3LP0 - chains A and B; structure by X-ray diffraction, 2.79 A resolution.

== Chain A ==
Molecule: Reverse transcriptase/ribonuclease H
From: Human immunodeficiency virus type 1
Notes: EC 2.7.7.49, 2.7.7.7, 3.1.26.4
UniProtKB: P04585 (POL_HV1H2); residues 1-560 here correspond to UniProt positions 588-1147 (UniProt number = residue number + 587)
Amino-acid sequence (563 residues; row label = number of the first residue in the row; numbers below 1 keep their minus sign (Met-2 is residue -2)):
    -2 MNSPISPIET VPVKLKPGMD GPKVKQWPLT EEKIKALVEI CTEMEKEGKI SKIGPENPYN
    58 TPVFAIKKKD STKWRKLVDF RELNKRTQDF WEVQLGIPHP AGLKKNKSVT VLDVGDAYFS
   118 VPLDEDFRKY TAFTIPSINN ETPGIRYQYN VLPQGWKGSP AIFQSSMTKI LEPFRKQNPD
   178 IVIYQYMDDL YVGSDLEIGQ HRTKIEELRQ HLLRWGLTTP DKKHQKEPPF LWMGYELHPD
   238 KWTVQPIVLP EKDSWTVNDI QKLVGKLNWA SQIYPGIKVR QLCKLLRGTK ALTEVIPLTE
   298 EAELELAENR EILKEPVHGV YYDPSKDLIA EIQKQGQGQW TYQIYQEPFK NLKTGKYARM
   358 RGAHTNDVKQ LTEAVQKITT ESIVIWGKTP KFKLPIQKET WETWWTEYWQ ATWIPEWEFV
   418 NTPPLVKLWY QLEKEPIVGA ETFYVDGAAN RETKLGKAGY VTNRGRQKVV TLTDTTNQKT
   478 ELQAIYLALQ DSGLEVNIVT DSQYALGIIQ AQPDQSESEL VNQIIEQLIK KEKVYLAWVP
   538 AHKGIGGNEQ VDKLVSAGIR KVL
Not modelled in the structure: -2 to -1, 65-67, 558-560
Construct notes: expression tag (-2 to 0)
UniProt features mapped onto this chain:
  - region: Phe227 to His235 (RT 'primer grip')
  - motif: Trp398 to Trp414 (Tryptophan repeat motif)
  - binding site (Mg(2+)): Asp110, Asp185, Asp186, Asp443, Glu478, Asp498, Asp549
  - site: Trp401 (Essential for RT p66/p51 heterodimerization), Trp414 (Essential for RT p66/p51 heterodimerization), Phe440, Tyr441 (Cleavage), Leu560 (Cleavage)
Ion coordination: Mn2+ site 1: Asp443, Asp549 (together with LP7); Mn2+ site 2: Asp443, Glu478, Asp498 (together with LP7)
Small-molecule neighbours:
  - LP7 (ethyl 1,4-dihydroxy-2-oxo-1,2-dihydro-1,8-naphthyridine-3-carboxylate): Asp443, Gly444, Glu478, Asp498, Ala538, His539, Asp549
  - non-nucleoside rt inhibitor nevirapine (NVP; 11-cyclopropyl-5,11-dihydro-4-methyl-6H-dipyrido[3,2-b:2',3'-e][1,4]diazepin-6-one): Pro95, Leu100, Lys101, Asn103, Val106, Val179, Ile180, Tyr181, Tyr188, Val189, Gly190, Phe227, Trp229, Leu234, His235, Pro236, Tyr318
Reported in the primary citation:
  - Mn2+ coordination: Asp443, Glu478, Asp498, Asp549
  - catalytic residues: Asp443, Glu478, Asp498, Asp549
  - binding site for LP7: Gly444, Ala538, His539
  - conformationally variable residues (order/disorder transition): His539, Asp549

== Chain B ==
Molecule: p51 RT
From: Human immunodeficiency virus type 1
Notes: EC 2.7.7.49, 2.7.7.7
UniProtKB: P04585 (POL_HV1H2); residues 1-440 here correspond to UniProt positions 588-1027 (UniProt number = residue number + 587)
Amino-acid sequence (443 residues; each row starts with the number of its first residue; numbers below 1 keep their minus sign (Met-2 is residue -2)):
    -2 MNSPISPIET VPVKLKPGMD GPKVKQWPLT EEKIKALVEI CTEMEKEGKI SKIGPENPYN
    58 TPVFAIKKKD STKWRKLVDF RELNKRTQDF WEVQLGIPHP AGLKKNKSVT VLDVGDAYFS
   118 VPLDEDFRKY TAFTIPSINN ETPGIRYQYN VLPQGWKGSP AIFQSSMTKI LEPFRKQNPD
   178 IVIYQYMDDL YVGSDLEIGQ HRTKIEELRQ HLLRWGLTTP DKKHQKEPPF LWMGYELHPD
   238 KWTVQPIVLP EKDSWTVNDI QKLVGKLNWA SQIYPGIKVR QLCKLLRGTK ALTEVIPLTE
   298 EAELELAENR EILKEPVHGV YYDPSKDLIA EIQKQGQGQW TYQIYQEPFK NLKTGKYARM
   358 RGAHTNDVKQ LTEAVQKITT ESIVIWGKTP KFKLPIQKET WETWWTEYWQ ATWIPEWEFV
   418 NTPPLVKLWY QLEKEPIVGA ETF
Not modelled in the structure: -2 to 5, 65-68, 216-230, 357-360, 429-440
Construct notes: expression tag (-2 to 0)
UniProt features mapped onto this chain:
  - region: Phe227 to His235 (RT 'primer grip')
  - motif: Trp398 to Trp414 (Tryptophan repeat motif)
  - binding site (Mg(2+)): Asp110, Asp185, Asp186
  - site: Trp401 (Essential for RT p66/p51 heterodimerization), Trp414 (Essential for RT p66/p51 heterodimerization), Phe440 (Cleavage)

== Interface between chain A and chain B ==
Residue-residue contacts (102):
  Val8(A) - Glu53(B)
  Pro9(A) - Glu53(B)
  Gln85(A) - Glu53(B)  hydrogen bond (side chain-backbone)
  Asp86(A) - Lys20(B)  salt bridge
  Asp86(A) - Pro55(B)
  Phe87(A) - Pro52(B)
  Phe87(A) - Pro55(B)
  Trp88(A) - Pro52(B)  hydrogen bond (backbone-backbone)
  Trp88(A) - Asn54(B)
  Trp88(A) - Pro55(B)
  Trp88(A) - Asn57(B)
  Trp88(A) - Thr131(B)
  Trp88(A) - Arg143(B)
  Gln91(A) - Asn137(B)
  Gln91(A) - Pro140(B)
  Gly93(A) - Asn137(B)  hydrogen bond (backbone-side chain)
  Ile94(A) - Asn137(B)
  Pro95(A) - Asn136(B)
  Pro95(A) - Asn137(B)
  His96(A) - Asn136(B)  hydrogen bond (backbone-side chain)
  Gly99(A) - Asn136(B)
  Leu100(A) - Asn136(B)
  Ala158(A) - Pro52(B)
  Gln161(A) - Pro140(B)
  Ser162(A) - Pro52(B)
  Thr165(A) - Pro140(B)
  Tyr181(A) - Asn137(B)
  Tyr181(A) - Glu138(B)
  Gln182(A) - Pro140(B)
  Arg358(A) - Gln394(B)
  Arg358(A) - Glu396(B)  salt bridge
  Glu370(A) - Gln394(B)
  Gln373(A) - Thr397(B)
  Gln373(A) - Trp401(B)  hydrogen bond
  Ile380(A) - Leu26(B)
  Ile380(A) - Thr27(B)
  Val381(A) - Pro25(B)  hydrophobic
  Val381(A) - Ile135(B)
  Val381(A) - Asn136(B)  hydrogen bond (backbone-backbone)
  Ile382(A) - Ile135(B)
  Ile382(A) - Asn136(B)
  Trp383(A) - Ile135(B)
  Gly384(A) - Thr27(B)
  Gly384(A) - Glu28(B)  hydrogen bond (backbone-backbone)
  Gly384(A) - Ile135(B)
  Trp402(A) - Lys331(B)  hydrogen bond (backbone-side chain)
  Trp402(A) - Asp364(B)  hydrogen bond
  Thr403(A) - Lys331(B)
  Glu404(A) - Lys424(B)
  Tyr405(A) - Lys331(B)  hydrogen bond (backbone-side chain)
  Trp406(A) - Lys331(B)
  Trp406(A) - Val417(B)
  Trp406(A) - Asn418(B)
  Trp406(A) - Thr419(B)
  Gln407(A) - Lys331(B)  hydrogen bond (backbone-side chain)
  Gln407(A) - Pro392(B)
  Gln407(A) - Asn418(B)
  Ala408(A) - Trp337(B)  hydrophobic
  Ala408(A) - Asp364(B)
  Ala408(A) - Pro392(B)  hydrogen bond (backbone-backbone)
  Ala408(A) - Ile393(B)
  Thr409(A) - Asp364(B)  hydrogen bond (backbone-side chain)
  Trp410(A) - Asn363(B)
  Trp410(A) - Val365(B)  hydrophobic
  Trp410(A) - Trp401(B)
  Pro412(A) - Trp401(B)
  Pro433(A) - Asn255(B)
  Pro433(A) - Leu289(B)  hydrophobic
  Pro433(A) - Thr290(B)
  Val435(A) - Thr290(B)
  Thr439(A) - Ala288(B)
  Thr439(A) - Leu289(B)  hydrogen bond (side chain-backbone)
  Tyr441(A) - Gln258(B)  hydrogen bond
  Tyr441(A) - Lys287(B)  hydrogen bond (side chain-backbone)
  Thr459(A) - Thr286(B)  hydrogen bond (backbone-side chain)
  Asn460(A) - Thr286(B)  hydrogen bond (backbone-side chain)
  Asn460(A) - Lys287(B)
  Asn460(A) - Ala288(B)
  Asn494(A) - Leu289(B)
  Gln500(A) - Leu422(B)
  Gln500(A) - Trp426(B)
  Leu503(A) - Leu422(B)  hydrophobic
  Gly504(A) - Pro421(B)
  Gln507(A) - Pro421(B)
  Tyr532(A) - Asn255(B)  hydrogen bond
  Tyr532(A) - Leu289(B)  hydrophobic
  Trp535(A) - Leu422(B)  hydrophobic
  Val536(A) - Gln258(B)
  Pro537(A) - Asn265(B)
  Lys540(A) - Asn265(B)
  Lys540(A) - Val276(B)
  Lys540(A) - Cys280(B)  hydrogen bond (backbone-side chain)
  Gly541(A) - Cys280(B)
  Gly541(A) - Leu283(B)
  Ile542(A) - Gln258(B)
  Ile542(A) - Leu283(B)
  Gly543(A) - Leu283(B)  hydrogen bond (backbone-backbone)
  Gly543(A) - Gly285(B)
  Gly544(A) - Gly285(B)
  Gly544(A) - Thr286(B)
  Gln547(A) - Gly285(B)
  Gln547(A) - Thr286(B)  hydrogen bond (side chain-backbone)
Also at the interface, not in a pair above, chain A (69 interface residues in all): Leu92, Ile159, Ile180, Arg356, Thr376, Thr377, Ile434, Gly436, Val458, Val496, Ala534
Also at the interface, not in a pair above, chain B (57 interface residues in all): Lys22, Tyr56, Thr139, Val254, Gly262, Arg284, Gly333, Leu368, Thr400, Tyr405

== In short ==
69 residues of chain A face 57 of chain B across their interface; the contacts include 22 hydrogen bonds and 2
salt bridges. Polar contacts include Asp86(A)-Lys20(B), Arg358(A)-Glu396(B) and Gln85(A)-Glu53(B). The paper
reports catalytic residues Asp443(A), Glu478(A) and Asp498(A) among others; a binding site for LP7 at
Gly444(A), Ala538(A) and His539(A).
Here chain A is Reverse transcriptase/ribonuclease H and chain B is p51 RT, both from Human immunodeficiency
virus type 1. Entry 3LP0 (HIV-1 reverse transcriptase with inhibitor) was determined by X-ray diffraction,
deposited together with 3LP1, 3LP2 and 3LP3.
